Entry 8ZL9 (electron microscopy, 4.36 A resolution (low resolution: residue-level contacts below are approximate; hydrogen-bond / salt-bridge calls are withheld)); this record covers chains A and C of the 5 polymer chains in the assembly.

[Chain A]
Protein: G6 Heavy chain
Source organism: Sus scrofa
Amino-acid sequence (122 residues; each row starts with the number of its first residue):
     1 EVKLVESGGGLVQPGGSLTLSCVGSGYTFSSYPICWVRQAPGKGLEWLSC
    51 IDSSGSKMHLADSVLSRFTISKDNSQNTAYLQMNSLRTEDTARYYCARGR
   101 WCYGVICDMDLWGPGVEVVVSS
Disulfide bonds: Cys22-Cys96, Cys35-Cys50, Cys102-Cys107

[Chain C]
Protein: B646L
Source organism: African swine fever virus
UniProt: Q5IZK2 (Q5IZK2_ASF); residues 1-646 here = UniProt positions 1-646
Amino-acid sequence (693 residues; row label = number of the first residue in the row; numbers below 1 keep their minus sign (Met-46 is residue -46)):
   -46 MHHHHHHHHHHGSDYKDHDGDYKDHDIDYKDDDDKELENLYFQGAGSMAS
     4 GGAFCLIANDGKADKIILAQDLLNSRISNIKNVNKSYGKPDPEPTLSQIE
    54 ETHLVHFNAHFKPYVPVGFEYNKVRPHTGTPTLGNKLTFGIPQYGDFFHD
   104 MVGHHILGACHSSWQDAPIQGTSQMGAHGQLQTFPRNGYDWDNQTPLEGA
   154 VYTLVDPFGRPIVPGTKNAYRNLVYYCEYPGERLYENVRFDVNGNSLDEY
   204 SSDVTTLVRKFCIPGDKMTGYKHLVGQEVSVEGTSGPLLCNIHDLHKPHQ
   254 SKPILTDENDTQRTCSHTNPKFLSQHFPENSHNIQTAGKQDITPITDATY
   304 LDIRRNVHYSCNGPQTPKYYQPPLALWIKLRFWFNENVNLAIPSVSIPFG
   354 ERFITIKLASQKDLVNEFPGLFVRQSRFIAGRPSRRNIRFKPWFIPGVIN
   404 EISLTNNELYINNLFVTPEIHNLFVKRVRFSLIRVHKTQVTHTNNNHHDE
   454 KLMSALKWPIEYMFIGLKPTWNISDQNPHQHRDWHKFGHVVNAIMQPTHH
   504 AEISFQDRDTALPDACSSISDISPVTYPITLPIIKNISVTAHGINLIDKF
   554 PSKFCSSYIPFHYGGNAIKTPDDPGAMMITFALKPREEYQPSGHINVSRA
   604 REFYISWDTDYVGSITTADLVVSASAINFLLLQNGSAVLRYST
Not modelled in the structure: -46 to 113, 178-235, 249-302, 325-370, 401-497, 529-646
Sequence notes: expression tag (-46 to 0)

[Chain A / chain C interface]
Residue-residue contacts (14; chain A residue first):
  Arg100(A) - Ser507(C)
  Arg100(A) - Phe508(C)
  Cys102(A) - Ile506(C)
  Cys102(A) - Ser507(C)
  Tyr103(A) - His503(C)
  Tyr103(A) - Ala504(C)
  Tyr103(A) - Ile506(C)
  Tyr103(A) - Ser520(C)
  Ile106(A) - Phe508(C)
  Cys107(A) - Ser507(C)
  Cys107(A) - Phe508(C)
  Cys107(A) - Gln509(C)
  Asp108(A) - Phe508(C)
  Asp110(A) - Gln509(C)
Interface residues without a listed pair, chain C (8 interface residues in all): His502

[In short]
7 residues of chain A face 8 of chain C across their interface.
Here chain A is G6 Heavy chain (Sus scrofa) and chain C is B646L (African swine fever virus). Entry 8ZL9 (ASFV
p72 in complex with Fab G6) was determined by electron microscopy (same publication as 8Y3O, 8Y3P, 8Y3Q and
8Y3R).
